PDB entry 8RSJ | X-ray diffraction, 1.66 A resolution | chain A

== Chain A ==
Protein: O-acetyl-ADP-ribose deacetylase
Source organism: Methanobrevibacter oralis
Notes: EC 3.5.1.-
UniProt: A0A166ACJ5 (A0A166ACJ5_9EURY); residues 1-260 here = UniProt positions 1-260
Chain sequence (262 residues; numbered -1 to 260; the number before each row is that of its first residue; numbers below 1 keep their minus sign (Gly-1 is residue -1)):
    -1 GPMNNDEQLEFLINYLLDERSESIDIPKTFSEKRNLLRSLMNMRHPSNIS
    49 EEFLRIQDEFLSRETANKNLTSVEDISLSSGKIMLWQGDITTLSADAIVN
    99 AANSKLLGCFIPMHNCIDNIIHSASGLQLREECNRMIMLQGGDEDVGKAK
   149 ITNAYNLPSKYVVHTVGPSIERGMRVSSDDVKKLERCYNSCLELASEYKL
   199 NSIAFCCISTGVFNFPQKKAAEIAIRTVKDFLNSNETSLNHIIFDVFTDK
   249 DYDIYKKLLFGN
Construct notes: expression tag (-1 to 0)
Metal / ion sites: Zn2+: Cys107, His112, Cys114
Ligand contacts: ADPr (JNT; [[(2R,3S,4R,5R)-5-(6-aminopurin-9-yl)-3,4-bis(oxidanyl)oxolan-2-yl]methoxy-oxidanyl-phosphoryl] [(2R,3S,4S)-2,3,4,5-tetrakis(oxidanyl)pentyl] hydrogen phosphate): Gly86, Asp87, Ile88, Ala99, Ala100, Asn101, Gly106, Cys107, Asn113, Cys114, Ile115, Asp116, Ile118, Cys204, Cys205, Ile206, Ser207, Thr208, Gly209, Val210, Phe211, Asp243, Phe245, Thr246, Asp249
From the paper describing this entry:
  - binding site for ADPr: Ser19 to Ser21, Ala100, Asn101, Asp116
  - catalytic residues: Asp116, His120 (proposed by the authors, not directly observed)

== In short ==
Ligands of chain A: ADPr. Cys107, His112 and Cys114 coordinate Zn2+. The paper reports catalytic residues
Asp116 and His120; a binding site for ADPr at Ser19, Ala100 and Asn101 among others.
Chain A is O-acetyl-ADP-ribose deacetylase (Methanobrevibacter oralis); the structure, Crystal structure of
Methanobrevibacter oralis macrodomain in complex with ADPr in open conformation, was determined by X-ray
diffraction together with 8RSI, 8RSK, 8RSL, 8RSM and 8RSN from the same study.
